Entry 7JPD (X-ray diffraction, 2.95 A resolution); this record covers chains a and D of the 6 polymer chains in the assembly.

# Chain a
Molecule: Hemagglutinin HA2 chain
Organism: Influenza A virus
UniProtKB: Q20MG8 (Q20MG8_9INFA); residues 330-494 here correspond to UniProt positions 345-509 (UniProt number = residue number + 15)
Amino-acid sequence (170 residues; row label = number of the first residue in the row):
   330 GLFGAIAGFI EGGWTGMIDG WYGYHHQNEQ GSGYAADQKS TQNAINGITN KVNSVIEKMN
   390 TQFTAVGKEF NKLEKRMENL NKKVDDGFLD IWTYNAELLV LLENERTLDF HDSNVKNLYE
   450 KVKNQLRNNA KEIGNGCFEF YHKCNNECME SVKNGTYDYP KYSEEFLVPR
Unresolved in the structure: 490-499
Sequence notes: expression tag (495-499)
Disulfides: C473-C477

# Chain D
Molecule: Hemagglutinin HA1 chain
Organism: Influenza A virus
UniProtKB: Q20MG8 (Q20MG8_9INFA); residues 3-329 here correspond to UniProt positions 18-344 (UniProt number = residue number + 15)
Amino-acid sequence (329 residues; row label = number of the first residue in the row):
     1 GSDTICIGYH ANNSTDTVDT VLEKNVTVTH SVNLLEDSHN GKLCRLKGIA PLQLGKCNIA
    61 GWILGNPECE SLLSKRSWSY IAETPNSENG TCYPGDFADY EELREQLSSV SSFERFEIFP
   121 KERSWPKHNI TRGVTAACSH AGKSSFYKNL LWLTETNGSY PKLSKSYVNN KEKEVLVLWG
   181 VHHPSNIEDQ KTLYRKENAY VSVVSSNYNR RFTPEIAERP KVRGQAGRMN YYWTLLEPGD
   241 TIIFEANGNL IAPWYAFALS RGFGSGIITS NASMDECDTK CQTPQGAINS SLPFQNIHPV
   301 TIGECPKYVK STKLRMVTGL RNIPSIQSR
Unresolved in the structure: 1, 325-329
Sequence notes: expression tag (1-2)
Disulfides: C44-C277, C57-C69, C92-C138, C281-C305
Glycans and other covalent adducts: N-acetylglucosamine (NAG) linked to N25, N89, N129

# Interface between chain a and chain D
Pairs across the interface - 9 pairs, chain a then chain D:
  G376(a) - V21(D)
  G376(a) - L22(D)
  N379(a) - T20(D)
  N379(a) - V21(D)  hydrogen bond (side chain-backbone)
  N379(a) - L22(D)
  N379(a) - E23(D)
  N379(a) - K24(D)
  K380(a) - V21(D)  hydrogen bond (backbone-backbone)
  F439(a) - L22(D)  hydrophobic
Interface residues without a listed pair, chain a (6 interface residues in all): N375, I377

# Summary
6 residues of chain a and 5 residues of chain D are in contact; the contacts include 2 hydrogen bonds. Among
the polar pairs are N379(a)-V21(D) and K380(a)-V21(D). N-acetylglucosamine is covalently linked to N25(D),
N89(D) and N129(D).
Chain a is Hemagglutinin HA2 chain and chain D is Hemagglutinin HA1 chain, both from Influenza A virus; the
structure, Crystal structure of the trimeric full length mature hemagglutinin from influenza A virus A/Fort
Monmouth/1/1947, was determined by X-ray diffraction together with 6ML8 from the same study.
